PDB entry 4YVW | X-ray diffraction, 3.80 A resolution | chains F and M of the 15 polymer chains in the assembly

[Chain F]
Name: Capsid protein VP3
Organism: Enterovirus A71
UniProtKB: F6KTB0 (F6KTB0_9ENTO); residues 1-242 here correspond to UniProt positions 324-565 (UniProt number = residue number + 323)
Sequence (242 residues; each row starts with the number of its first residue):
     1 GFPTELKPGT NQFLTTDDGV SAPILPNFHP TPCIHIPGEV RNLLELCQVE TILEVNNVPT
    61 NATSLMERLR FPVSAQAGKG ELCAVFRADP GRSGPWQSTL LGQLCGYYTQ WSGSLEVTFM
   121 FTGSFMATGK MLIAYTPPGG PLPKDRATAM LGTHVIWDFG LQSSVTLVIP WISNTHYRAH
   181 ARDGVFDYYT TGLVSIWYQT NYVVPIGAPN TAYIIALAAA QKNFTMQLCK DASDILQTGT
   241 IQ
Unresolved in the structure: 177-188, 237-242
Sequence notes: engineered mutation Gln227 (Lys550 in F6KTB0)

[Chain M]
Name: Capsid protein VP1
Organism: Enterovirus A71
UniProtKB: F6KTB0 (F6KTB0_9ENTO); residues 1-297 here correspond to UniProt positions 566-862 (UniProt number = residue number + 565)
Sequence (297 residues; each row starts with the number of its first residue):
     1 GDRVADVIES SIGDSVSRAL THALPAPTGQ NTQVSSHRLD TGKVPALQAA EIGASSNASD
    61 ESMIETRCVL NSHSTAETTL DSFFSRAGLV GEIDLPLEGT TNPNGYANWD IDITGYAQMR
   121 RKVELFTYMR FDAEFTFVAC TPTGEVVPQL LQYMFVPPGA PKPDSRESLA WQTATNPSVF
   181 VKLSDPPAQV SVPFMSPASA YQWFYDGYPT FGEHLQANDL DYGACPNNMM GTFSVRTVGT
   241 SKSKYPLVVR IYMRMKHVRA WIPRPMRNQN YLFKANPNYA GNSIKPTGAS RTAITTL
Unresolved in the structure: 1-71, 297
Sequence notes: engineered mutation Leu215 (Lys780 in F6KTB0), Ala217 (Glu782 in F6KTB0), Asn218 (Lys783 in F6KTB0), Asp221 (Glu786 in F6KTB0)

[How chain F and chain M interact]
Residue-residue contacts (9; chain F residue first):
  Asn27(F) with Ala76(M); Glu77(M); Ser82(M); Ser85(M); Arg86(M)
  Phe28(F) with Glu77(M)
  His29(F) with Ser74(M); Ala76(M)
  Thr31(F) with Ser72(M)
Interface residues without a listed pair, chain F (5 interface residues in all): Pro32
Interface residues without a listed pair, chain M (8 interface residues in all): His73

[In short]
The interface between chain F and chain M involves 5 residues on one side and 8 on the other.
Chain F is Capsid protein VP3 and chain M is Capsid protein VP1, both from Enterovirus A71; the structure,
crystal structure of an enterovirus 71/coxsackievirus A16 chimeric virus-like particle, was determined by
X-ray diffraction, deposited together with 4YVS.
